PDB entry 6YBA | electron microscopy, 4.00 A resolution | chains K and P of the 26 polymer chains in the assembly

# Chain K
Molecule: Hexon protein
Organism: Human adenovirus F serotype 41
UniProt: B2ZX09 (B2ZX09_ADE41); numbering as in UniProt (aligned over 1-925)
Chain sequence (925 residues; row label = number of the first residue in the row):
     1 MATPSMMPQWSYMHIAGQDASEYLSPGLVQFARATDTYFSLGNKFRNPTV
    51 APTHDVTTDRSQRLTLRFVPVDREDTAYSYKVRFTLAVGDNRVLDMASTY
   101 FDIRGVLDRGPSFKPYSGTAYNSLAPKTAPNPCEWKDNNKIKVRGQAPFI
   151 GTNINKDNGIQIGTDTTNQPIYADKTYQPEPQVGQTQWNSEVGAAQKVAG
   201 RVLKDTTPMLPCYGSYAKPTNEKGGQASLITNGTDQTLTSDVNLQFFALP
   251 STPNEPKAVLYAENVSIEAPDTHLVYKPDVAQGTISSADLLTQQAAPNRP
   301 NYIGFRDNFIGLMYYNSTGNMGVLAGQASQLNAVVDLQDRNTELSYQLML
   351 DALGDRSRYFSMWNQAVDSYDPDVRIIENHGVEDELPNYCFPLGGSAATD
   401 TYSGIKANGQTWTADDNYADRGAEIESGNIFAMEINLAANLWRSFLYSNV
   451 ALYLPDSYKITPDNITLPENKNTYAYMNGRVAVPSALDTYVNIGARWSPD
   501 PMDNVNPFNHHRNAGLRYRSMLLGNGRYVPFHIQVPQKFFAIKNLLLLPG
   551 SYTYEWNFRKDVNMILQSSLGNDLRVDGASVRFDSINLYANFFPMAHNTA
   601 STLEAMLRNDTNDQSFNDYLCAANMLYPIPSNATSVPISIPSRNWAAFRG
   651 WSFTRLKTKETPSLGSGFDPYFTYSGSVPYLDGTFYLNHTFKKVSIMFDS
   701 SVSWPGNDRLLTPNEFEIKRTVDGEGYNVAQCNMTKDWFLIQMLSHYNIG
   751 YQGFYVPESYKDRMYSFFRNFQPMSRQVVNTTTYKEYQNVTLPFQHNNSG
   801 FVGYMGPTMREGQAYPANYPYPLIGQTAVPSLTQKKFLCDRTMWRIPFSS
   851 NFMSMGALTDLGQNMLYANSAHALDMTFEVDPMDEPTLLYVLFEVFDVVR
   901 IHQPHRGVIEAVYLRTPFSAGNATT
Disordered / not traced: 1-3, 232-237, 922-925

# Chain P
Molecule: Pre-hexon-linking protein VIII
Organism: Human adenovirus F serotype 41
UniProt: B5SNS9 (B5SNS9_ADE41); residues 1-233 here = UniProt positions 1-233
Chain sequence (233 residues; numbered 1 to 233; the number before each row is that of its first residue):
     1 MSKEIPTPYMWSYQPQMGLAAGASQDYSSRMNWLSAGPHMIGRVNGIRAT
    51 RNQILLEQAALTSTPRSQLNPPNWPAVQVYQENPAPTTVLLPRDAEAEVQ
   101 MTNSGAQLAGGSRHVRFRGRSSPYSPGPIKRLIIRGRGIQLNDEVVSSLT
   151 GLRPDGVFQLGGAGRSSFTPRQAYLTLQSSSSQPRSGGIGTLQFVEEFVP
   201 SVYFNPFSGAPGLYPDDFIPNYDAVSESVDGYD
Disordered / not traced: 1, 112-163

# Chain K / chain P interface
Contacting residue pairs - 45 pairs, chain K then chain P:
  Pro-4(K) / Thr-191(P)  hydrogen bond (backbone-side chain)
  Ser-5(K) / Thr-191(P)
  Ser-5(K) / Leu-192(P)
  Met-6(K) / Tyr-80(P)  hydrophobic
  Met-6(K) / Gln-81(P)
  Met-6(K) / Glu-82(P)
  Met-6(K) / Arg-185(P)
  Met-6(K) / Gly-190(P)
  Met-7(K) / Glu-82(P)
  Met-7(K) / Arg-185(P)
  Met-7(K) / Gly-190(P)
  Pro-8(K) / Pro-15(P)
  Pro-8(K) / Gln-16(P)
  Pro-8(K) / Gly-18(P)
  Pro-8(K) / Arg-185(P)
  Pro-8(K) / Gly-188(P)
  Pro-8(K) / Ile-189(P)
  Pro-8(K) / Gly-190(P)
  Gln-9(K) / Pro-15(P)  hydrogen bond (backbone-backbone)
  Trp-10(K) / Gln-16(P)  hydrogen bond (backbone-backbone)
  Trp-10(K) / Met-17(P)  hydrophobic
  Ser-11(K) / Arg-185(P)
  Gln-18(K) / Gln-183(P)  hydrogen bond (side chain-backbone)
  Gln-18(K) / Pro-184(P)  hydrogen bond (side chain-backbone)
  Gln-18(K) / Arg-185(P)
  Glu-22(K) / Ser-181(P)
  Glu-22(K) / Ser-182(P)  hydrogen bond (backbone-backbone)
  Glu-22(K) / Gln-183(P)  hydrogen bond (backbone-backbone)
  Tyr-23(K) / Ser-181(P)
  Leu-24(K) / Ser-180(P)
  Leu-24(K) / Ser-181(P)
  Leu-24(K) / Ser-182(P)  hydrogen bond (backbone-backbone)
  Ser-25(K) / Gln-178(P)
  Ser-25(K) / Ser-180(P)
  Ser-25(K) / Ser-182(P)
  Pro-26(K) / Gln-178(P)
  Pro-26(K) / Ser-180(P)
  Pro-26(K) / Ser-182(P)
  Thr-53(K) / Asp-230(P)  hydrogen bond
  His-54(K) / Val-225(P)
  Thr-57(K) / Asp-233(P)
  Thr-58(K) / Asp-233(P)
  Asp-59(K) / Val-229(P)
  Asp-59(K) / Asp-230(P)
  Asp-59(K) / Asp-233(P)
Also at the interface, not in a pair above, chain K (21 interface residues in all): Ser-21, Val-29
Also at the interface, not in a pair above, chain P (27 interface residues in all): Tyr-13, Asp-223, Ser-226, Ser-228

# In short
21 residues of chain K and 27 residues of chain P are in contact; the contacts include 9 hydrogen bonds. Polar
contacts include Pro-4(K)/Thr-191(P), Gln-18(K)/Gln-183(P) and Gln-18(K)/Pro-184(P).
Here chain K is Hexon protein and chain P is Pre-hexon-linking protein VIII, both from Human adenovirus F
serotype 41. Entry 6YBA (HAdV-F41 Capsid) was determined by electron microscopy.
